PDB entry 8RHH | electron microscopy, 3.00 A resolution | chains B and A of the 6 polymer chains in the assembly

[Chain B]
Name: Tubulin beta chain
Source organism: Sus scrofa
UniProt: P02554 (TBB_PIG); the author numbering skips numbers that UniProt does not, so the offset changes along the chain: 1-44 = UniProt 1-44; 47-360 = UniProt 45-358; 369-455 = UniProt 359-445
Amino-acid sequence (445 residues; numbered 1 to 455; 10 numbers in that range are skipped by the numbering (no residue carries them; nothing is unmodelled there); the number before each row is that of its first residue):
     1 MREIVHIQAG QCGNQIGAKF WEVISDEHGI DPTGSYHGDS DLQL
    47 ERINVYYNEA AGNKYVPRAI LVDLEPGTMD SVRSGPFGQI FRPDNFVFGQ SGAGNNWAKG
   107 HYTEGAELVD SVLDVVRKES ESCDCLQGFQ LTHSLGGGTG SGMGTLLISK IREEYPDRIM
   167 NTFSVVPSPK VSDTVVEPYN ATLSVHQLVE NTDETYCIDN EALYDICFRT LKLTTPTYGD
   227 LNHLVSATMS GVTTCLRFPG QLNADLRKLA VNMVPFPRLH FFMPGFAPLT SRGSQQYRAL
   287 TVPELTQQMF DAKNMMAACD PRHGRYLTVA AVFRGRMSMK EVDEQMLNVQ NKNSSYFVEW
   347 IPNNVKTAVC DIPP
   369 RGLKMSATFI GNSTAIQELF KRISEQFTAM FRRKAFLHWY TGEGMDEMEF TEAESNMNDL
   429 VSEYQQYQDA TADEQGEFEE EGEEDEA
Not modelled in the structure: 437-455
Small-molecule neighbours:
  - GDP (guanosine-5'-diphosphate): Gly10, Gln11, Cys12, Gln15, Ile16, Asp69, Asn101, Ser140, Gly142, Gly143, Gly144, Thr145, Gly146, Asp179, Glu183, Asn206, Tyr224, Leu227, Asn228
  - GTP (guanosine-5'-triphosphate): Gln247, Leu248, Lys254
  - taxol (TA1): Glu22, Val23, Asp26, Glu27, Leu217, Asp226, His229, Leu230, Ala233, Ser236, Phe272, Pro274, Leu275, Thr276, Gln281, Arg320, Pro360, Arg369, Gly370, Leu371
Curated features (UniProtKB/Swiss-Prot):
  - motif: Met1 to Ile4 (MREI motif)
  - binding site (GTP): Gln11, Glu71, Ser140, Gly144, Thr145, Gly146, Asn206, Asn228
  - binding site (Mg(2+)): Glu71
  - modified residue: Ser40 (Phosphoserine), Lys60 (N6-acetyllysine), Ser174 (Phosphoserine), Thr287 (Phosphothreonine), Thr292 (Phosphothreonine), Arg320 (Omega-N-methylarginine), Glu448 (5-glutamyl polyglutamate)
  - cross-link (Glycyl lysine isopeptide (Lys-Gly)): Lys60 (interchain with G-Cter in ubiquitin), Lys326 (interchain with G-Cter in ubiquitin)

[Chain A]
Name: Tubulin alpha-1B chain
Source organism: Sus scrofa
UniProt: Q2XVP4 (TBA1B_PIG); residues 1-451 here = UniProt positions 1-451
Amino-acid sequence (451 residues; numbered 1 to 451; the number before each row is that of its first residue):
     1 MRECISIHVG QAGVQIGNAC WELYCLEHGI QPDGQMPSDK TIGGGDDSFN TFFSETGAGK
    61 HVPRAVFVDL EPTVIDEVRT GTYRQLFHPE QLITGKEDAA NNYARGHYTI GKEIIDLVLD
   121 RIRKLADQCT GLQGFLVFHS FGGGTGSGFT SLLMERLSVD YGKKSKLEFS IYPAPQVSTA
   181 VVEPYNSILT THTTLEHSDC AFMVDNEAIY DICRRNLDIE RPTYTNLNRL ISQIVSSITA
   241 SLRFDGALNV DLTEFQTNLV PYPRIHFPLA TYAPVISAEK AYHEQLSVAE ITNACFEPAN
   301 QMVKCDPRHG KYMACCLLYR GDVVPKDVNA AIATIKTKRS IQFVDWCPTG FKVGINYQPP
   361 TVVPGGDLAK VQRAVCMLSN TTAIAEAWAR LDHKFDLMYA KRAFVHWYVG EGMEEGEFSE
   421 AREDMAALEK DYEEVGVDSV EGEGEEEGEE Y
Not modelled in the structure: 38-46, 438-451
Metal / ion sites: Mg2+: Glu71 (together with GTP)
Small-molecule neighbours: GTP (guanosine-5'-triphosphate): Gly10, Gln11, Ala12, Gln15, Ile16, Asp69, Glu71, Asp98, Ala99, Ala100, Asn101, Ser140, Phe141, Gly143, Gly144, Thr145, Gly146, Ile171, Thr179, Glu183, Asn206, Tyr224, Leu227, Asn228, Ile231
Curated features (UniProtKB/Swiss-Prot):
  - motif: Met1 to Cys4 (MREC motif)
  - active site: Glu254
  - binding site (GTP): Gly10, Gln11, Ala12, Gln15, Glu71, Ala99, Ser140, Gly143, Gly144, Thr145, Gly146, Thr179, Glu183, Asn206, Tyr224, Asn228, Leu252
  - binding site (Mg(2+)): Glu71
  - site: Tyr451 (Involved in polymerization)
  - modified residue: Lys40 (N6,N6,N6-trimethyllysine), Ser48 (Phosphoserine), Ser232 (Phosphoserine), Tyr282 (3'-nitrotyrosine), Arg339 (Omega-N-methylarginine), Ser439 (Phosphoserine), Glu443 (5-glutamyl polyglutamate), Glu445 (5-glutamyl polyglutamate), Tyr451 (3'-nitrotyrosine)
  - cross-link (Glycyl lysine isopeptide (Lys-Gly)): Lys326 (interchain with G-Cter in ubiquitin), Lys370 (interchain with G-Cter in ubiquitin)

[Interface between chain B and chain A]
Pairs across the interface (75):
  Met1(B) - Pro72(A)  hydrophobic
  Arg2(B) - Thr73(A)
  Arg2(B) - Lys96(A)
  Arg48(B) - Pro72(A)
  Arg48(B) - Asp76(A)  salt bridge
  Asp130(B) - Lys96(A)  salt bridge
  Cys131(B) - Lys96(A)
  Cys131(B) - Glu97(A)  hydrogen bond
  Leu132(B) - Glu97(A)
  Arg164(B) - Glu97(A)  salt bridge
  Pro245(B) - Glu77(A)
  Gly246(B) - Gln11(A)  hydrogen bond (backbone-side chain)
  Gln247(B) - Gln11(A)  hydrogen bond (backbone-side chain)
  Gln247(B) - Thr223(A)  hydrogen bond
  Gln247(B) - Tyr224(A)
  Leu248(B) - Gln11(A)
  Leu248(B) - Thr179(A)
  Leu248(B) - Tyr224(A)
  Asn249(B) - Gln11(A)  hydrogen bond
  Asn249(B) - Glu71(A)
  Asn249(B) - Thr73(A)  hydrogen bond
  Asp251(B) - Asp98(A)
  Arg253(B) - Glu97(A)  salt bridge
  Arg253(B) - Ala100(A)
  Arg253(B) - Arg105(A)
  Lys254(B) - Ala100(A)
  Lys254(B) - Asn101(A)
  Ala256(B) - Trp407(A)
  Val257(B) - Ala100(A)
  Val257(B) - Asn101(A)
  Val257(B) - Phe404(A)
  Val257(B) - Trp407(A)  hydrophobic
  Asn258(B) - Asn101(A)  hydrogen bond
  Asn258(B) - Ala180(A)
  Asn258(B) - Val181(A)  hydrogen bond (side chain-backbone)
  Asn258(B) - Phe404(A)
  Val260(B) - Phe404(A)
  Val260(B) - His406(A)
  Val260(B) - Trp407(A)  hydrogen bond (backbone-side chain)
  Pro261(B) - Phe404(A)  hydrogen bond (backbone-backbone)
  Pro261(B) - His406(A)  hydrogen bond (backbone-side chain)
  Phe262(B) - Lys401(A)
  Phe262(B) - Arg402(A)
  Phe262(B) - His406(A)
  Pro263(B) - His406(A)
  Thr314(B) - Val181(A)
  Ser324(B) - Arg221(A)  hydrogen bond (side chain-backbone)
  Ser324(B) - Pro222(A)  hydrogen bond (side chain-backbone)
  Ser324(B) - Thr223(A)
  Met325(B) - Tyr210(A)
  Met325(B) - Pro222(A)
  Met325(B) - Tyr224(A)
  Lys326(B) - Tyr210(A)
  Lys326(B) - Pro222(A)  hydrogen bond (backbone-backbone)
  Glu327(B) - Arg221(A)  salt bridge
  Asp329(B) - Val177(A)
  Asp329(B) - Ser178(A)  hydrogen bond (side chain-backbone)
  Asp329(B) - Thr179(A)
  Leu333(B) - Gln176(A)
  Trp346(B) - Leu397(A)
  Trp346(B) - Met398(A)
  Trp346(B) - Lys401(A)
  Trp346(B) - Ala403(A)  hydrophobic
  Ile347(B) - Val181(A)  hydrophobic
  Ile347(B) - Phe404(A)  hydrophobic
  Pro348(B) - Lys394(A)
  Pro348(B) - Met398(A)
  Asn349(B) - Ser178(A)
  Asn349(B) - Thr179(A)  hydrogen bond (side chain-backbone)
  Asn349(B) - Ala180(A)  hydrogen bond (side chain-backbone)
  Asn349(B) - Val181(A)
  Val351(B) - Thr179(A)
  Lys352(B) - Asn101(A)
  Lys352(B) - Thr179(A)
  Thr353(B) - Thr179(A)
Other interface residues (no listed pair), chain B (40 interface residues in all): Gln133, Cys241, Glu345, Asn350
Other interface residues (no listed pair), chain A (36 interface residues in all): Gly95, Asn102, Val182, Glu220

[In short]
Chain B and chain A form an interface of 40 and 36 residues respectively; the contacts include 17 hydrogen
bonds and 5 salt bridges. Polar contacts include Arg48(B)-Asp76(A), Asp130(B)-Lys96(A) and Arg164(B)-Glu97(A).
GTP is bound between chain B and chain A.
Chain B is Tubulin beta chain and chain A is Tubulin alpha-1B chain, both from Sus scrofa; the structure,
Microtubule-associated kinesin-1 tail complex bound to AMPPNP, two-headed state, was determined by electron
microscopy together with 8RHB, 8RIK and 8RIZ from the same study.
